Entry 7XOD (electron microscopy, 3.27 A resolution); this record covers chains U and V of the 12 polymer chains in the assembly.

== Chain U ==
Molecule: Heavy chain of JMB2002 Fab
From: Homo sapiens
Notes: antibody fragment or engineered binder
Amino-acid sequence (229 residues; row label = number of the first residue in the row):
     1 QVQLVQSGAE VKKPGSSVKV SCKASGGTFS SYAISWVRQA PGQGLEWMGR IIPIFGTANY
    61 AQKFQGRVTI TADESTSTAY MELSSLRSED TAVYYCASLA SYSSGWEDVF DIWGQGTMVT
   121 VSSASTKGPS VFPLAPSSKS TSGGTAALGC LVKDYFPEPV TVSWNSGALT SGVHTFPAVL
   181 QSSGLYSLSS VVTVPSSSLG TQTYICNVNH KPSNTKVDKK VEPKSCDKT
Disordered / not traced: 157, 226-229
Disulfides: Cys-22/Cys-96, Cys-150/Cys-206

== Chain V ==
Molecule: Light chain of JMB2002 Fab
From: Homo sapiens
Notes: antibody fragment or engineered binder
Amino-acid sequence (214 residues; row label = number of the first residue in the row):
     1 DIQMTQSPSS LSASVGDRVT ITCRASQGIS SWLAWYQQKP GKAPKLLIYD ASNLETGVPS
    61 RFSGSGSGTD FTFTISSLQP EDIATYYCQQ YDNLPLTFGG GTKVEIKRTV AAPSVFIFPP
   121 SDEQLKSGTA SVVCLLNNFY PREAKVQWKV DNALQSGNSQ ESVTEQDSKD STYSLSSTLT
   181 LSKADYEKHK VYACEVTHQG LSSPVTKSFN RGEC
Disordered / not traced: 8, 140, 214
Disulfides: Cys-23/Cys-88, Cys-134/Cys-194

== Chain U / chain V interface ==
Pairs across the interface (59; chain U residue first):
  Val-37(U) / Phe-98(V)  hydrophobic
  Gln-39(U) / Gln-38(V)  hydrogen bond
  Gln-39(U) / Tyr-87(V)
  Gly-44(U) / Tyr-87(V)
  Gly-44(U) / Gly-99(V)
  Leu-45(U) / Pro-44(V)  hydrophobic
  Leu-45(U) / Phe-98(V)
  Trp-47(U) / Leu-94(V)
  Trp-47(U) / Leu-96(V)
  Asn-59(U) / Leu-94(V)
  Gln-62(U) / Asp-1(V)
  Gln-62(U) / Pro-95(V)
  Tyr-95(U) / Gly-41(V)
  Tyr-95(U) / Lys-42(V)
  Glu-107(U) / Trp-32(V)
  Glu-107(U) / Tyr-91(V)
  Asp-108(U) / Gln-89(V)  hydrogen bond (backbone-side chain)
  Asp-108(U) / Tyr-91(V)
  Val-109(U) / Ala-34(V)  hydrophobic
  Val-109(U) / Tyr-36(V)
  Val-109(U) / Leu-46(V)  hydrophobic
  Val-109(U) / Tyr-49(V)  hydrophobic
  Val-109(U) / Tyr-91(V)  hydrophobic
  Phe-110(U) / Tyr-36(V)  hydrogen bond (backbone-side chain)
  Phe-110(U) / Leu-46(V)
  Phe-110(U) / Leu-96(V)  hydrophobic
  Phe-110(U) / Phe-98(V)  hydrophobic
  Trp-113(U) / Tyr-36(V)
  Trp-113(U) / Pro-44(V)
  Gly-114(U) / Ala-43(V)
  Phe-132(U) / Gln-124(V)
  Pro-133(U) / Ser-121(V)
  Pro-133(U) / Glu-123(V)
  Leu-134(U) / Phe-118(V)  hydrophobic
  Ala-135(U) / Pro-119(V)
  Ala-135(U) / Ser-121(V)
  Pro-136(U) / Phe-118(V)  hydrophobic
  Ser-137(U) / Glu-213(V)  hydrogen bond
  Lys-139(U) / Ser-208(V)  hydrogen bond (side chain-backbone)
  Lys-139(U) / Glu-213(V)
  Ser-140(U) / Phe-116(V)
  Ser-142(U) / Phe-116(V)
  Thr-145(U) / Phe-116(V)
  Ala-146(U) / Phe-116(V)  hydrophobic
  Ala-147(U) / Phe-116(V)  hydrophobic
  Leu-151(U) / Val-133(V)  hydrophobic
  Gly-172(U) / Asn-137(V)
  His-174(U) / Ser-176(V)
  Thr-175(U) / Thr-164(V)  hydrogen bond (backbone-side chain)
  Phe-176(U) / Ser-162(V)
  Phe-176(U) / Ser-176(V)
  Phe-176(U) / Thr-178(V)
  Pro-177(U) / Ser-162(V)
  Val-179(U) / Gln-160(V)
  Val-191(U) / Leu-135(V)  hydrophobic
  Thr-193(U) / Phe-116(V)
  Thr-193(U) / Asn-137(V)  hydrogen bond
  Glu-222(U) / Glu-123(V)
  Lys-224(U) / Pro-120(V)
Other interface residues (no listed pair), chain U (44 interface residues in all): Gln-43, Glu-46, Asp-111, Gln-115, Gly-149, Lys-153, Ser-225
Other interface residues (no listed pair), chain V (48 interface residues in all): Thr-97, Gly-100, Ser-114, Val-115, Ile-117, Leu-125, Ser-131, Val-163, Ser-174, Ser-177, Thr-180, Gly-212

== Overview ==
The interface between chain U and chain V involves 44 residues on one side and 48 on the other, with 7
hydrogen bonds. Polar pairs include Gln-39(U)/Gln-38(V), Asp-108(U)/Gln-89(V) and Phe-110(U)/Tyr-36(V).
Chain U is Heavy chain of JMB2002 Fab and chain V is Light chain of JMB2002 Fab, both from Homo sapiens; the
structure, SARS-CoV-2 Omicron BA.2 Variant Spike Trimer with three JMB2002 Fab Bound, was determined by
electron microscopy, deposited together with 7XO4, 7XO5, 7XO6, 7XO7, 7XO8, 7XO9 and 3 further entries.
